5U92 - chain A; structure by X-ray diffraction, 2.00 A resolution.

== Chain A ==
Molecule: arginine kinase
Organism: Polybetes pythagoricus
Notes: EC 2.7.3.3
Amino-acid sequence (384 residues; each row starts with the number of its first residue; numbers below 1 keep their minus sign (Met-26 is residue -26)):
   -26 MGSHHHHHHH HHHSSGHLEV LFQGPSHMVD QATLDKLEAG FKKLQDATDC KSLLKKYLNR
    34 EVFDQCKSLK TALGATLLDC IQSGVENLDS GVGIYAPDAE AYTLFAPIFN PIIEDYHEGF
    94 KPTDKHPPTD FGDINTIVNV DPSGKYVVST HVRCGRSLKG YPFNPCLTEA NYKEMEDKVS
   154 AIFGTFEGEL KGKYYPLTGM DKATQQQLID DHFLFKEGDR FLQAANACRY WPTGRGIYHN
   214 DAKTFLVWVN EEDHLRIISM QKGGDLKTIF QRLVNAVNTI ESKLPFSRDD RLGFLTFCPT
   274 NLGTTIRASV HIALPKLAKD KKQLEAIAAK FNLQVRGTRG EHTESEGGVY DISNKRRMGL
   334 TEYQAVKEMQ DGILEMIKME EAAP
Unresolved in the structure: -26 to 0, 311-320
Modified positions: Cys23 (S-hydroxycysteine; CSO)
Metal / ion sites: Na+ site 1 near Tyr89 (its only coordinating residue here); Na+ site 2 near Glu348 (its only coordinating residue here)
Residues lining bound ligands: arginine (ARG): Ser63, Gly64, Val65, Gly66, Tyr68, Phe194, Glu225, Cys271, Thr273, Asn274
What the authors report for this chain:
  - binding site for arginine: Ser63, Gly64, Val65, Gly66, Tyr68, Glu225, Cys271
  - conformationally variable residues (order/disorder transition, side-chain flip): Glu225, Gly310 to Gly320

== Summary ==
Bound to chain A: arginine. The paper reports a binding site for arginine at Ser63, Gly64 and Val65 among
others; conformational variability at Glu225 and Gly310.
Chain A is arginine kinase (Polybetes pythagoricus); the structure, Crystal Structure of arginine kinase from
the spider Polybetes pythagoricus in complex with arginine, was determined by X-ray diffraction, deposited
together with 5U8E.
